Entry 8HPS (electron microscopy, 3.51 A resolution); this record covers chains B and E of the 5 polymer chains in the assembly.

# Chain B
Molecule: ABC transporter, permease protein SugB
From: Mycolicibacterium smegmatis MC2 155
Reference sequence: A0R2C1 (A0R2C1_MYCS2); residue numbers follow UniProt; this construct covers 1-278
Sequence (278 residues; each row starts with the number of its first residue):
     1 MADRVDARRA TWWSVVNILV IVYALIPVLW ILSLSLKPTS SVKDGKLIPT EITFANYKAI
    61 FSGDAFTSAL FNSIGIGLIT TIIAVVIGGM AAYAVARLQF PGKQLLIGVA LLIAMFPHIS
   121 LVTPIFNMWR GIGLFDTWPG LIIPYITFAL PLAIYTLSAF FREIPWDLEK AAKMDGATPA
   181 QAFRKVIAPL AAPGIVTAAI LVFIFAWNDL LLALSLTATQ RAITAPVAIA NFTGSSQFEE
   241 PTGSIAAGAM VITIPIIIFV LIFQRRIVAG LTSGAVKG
Unresolved in the structure: 1-5, 270-278

# Chain E
Molecule: Bacterial extracellular solute-binding protein
From: Mycolicibacterium smegmatis MC2 155
Reference sequence: A0R2C3 (A0R2C3_MYCS2); residue numbers follow UniProt; this construct covers 1-465
Sequence (465 residues; each row starts with the number of its first residue):
     1 MRARRLCAAA VAAMAAASMV SACGSQTGGI VINYYTPANE EATFKAVANR CNEQLGGRFQ
    61 IAQRNLPKGA DDQRLQLARR LTGNDKSLDV MALDVVWTAE FAEAGWAVPL SEDPAGLAEA
   121 DATENTLPGP LETARWQDEL YAAPITTNTQ LLWYRADLMP APPTTWDGML DEANRLYREG
   181 GPSWIAVQGK QYEGMVVWFN TLLQSAGGQV LSDDGQRVTL TDTPEHRAAT VKALRIIKSV
   241 ATAPGADPSI TQTDENTARL ALEQGKAALE VNWPYVLPSL LENAVKGGVS FLPLDGDPAL
   301 QGSINDVGTF SPTDEQFDIA FDASKKVFGF APYPGVNPDE PARVTLGGLN LAVASTSQHK
   361 AEAFEAIRCL RNVENQRYTS IEGGLPAVRT SLYDDPAFQK KYPQYEIIRQ QLTNAAVRPA
   421 TPVYQAVSTR MSATLAPISD IDPERTADEL TEAVQKAIDG KGLIP
Unresolved in the structure: 1-28

# Chain B / chain E interface
Residue-residue contacts (29; chain B residue first):
  Thr39(B) - Asn283(E)
  Thr39(B) - Lys286(E)
  Ser40(B) - Asn283(E)
  Ser40(B) - Gly288(E)
  Lys43(B) - Asn256(E)  hydrogen bond
  Lys43(B) - Leu260(E)
  Lys43(B) - Gln264(E)  hydrogen bond (backbone-side chain)
  Lys58(B) - Asp306(E)
  Ser62(B) - Val307(E)
  Val122(B) - Arg79(E)  hydrogen bond (backbone-side chain)
  Thr123(B) - Arg79(E)
  Phe126(B) - Arg79(E)
  Arg130(B) - Arg80(E)
  Arg130(B) - Asp85(E)  salt bridge
  Phe135(B) - Arg80(E)
  Ser215(B) - Gln76(E)
  Ser215(B) - Arg79(E)  hydrogen bond
  Ala218(B) - Arg80(E)
  Ala230(B) - Lys68(E)  hydrogen bond (backbone-side chain)
  Asn231(B) - Lys68(E)
  Phe232(B) - Lys68(E)
  Thr233(B) - Asn39(E)  hydrogen bond (side chain-backbone)
  Ser236(B) - Tyr275(E)
  Gln237(B) - Asn39(E)
  Gln237(B) - Glu40(E)  hydrogen bond
  Phe238(B) - Trp273(E)
  Phe238(B) - Tyr275(E)  hydrophobic
  Glu239(B) - Arg259(E)  salt bridge
  Glu240(B) - Asn256(E)  hydrogen bond
Also at the interface, not in a pair above, chain B (28 interface residues in all): Asp44, Ala55, Ala59, Leu214, Thr217, Ser235, Pro241
Also at the interface, not in a pair above, chain E (26 interface residues in all): Ala38, Asp72, Asn148, Glu255, Glu282, Gly308, Leu349, Leu385

# Overview
Chain B and chain E form an interface of 28 and 26 residues respectively; the contacts include 8 hydrogen
bonds and 2 salt bridges. Polar contacts include Arg130(B)-Asp85(E), Glu239(B)-Arg259(E) and
Lys43(B)-Asn256(E).
Here chain B is ABC transporter, permease protein SugB and chain E is Bacterial extracellular solute-binding
protein, both from Mycolicibacterium smegmatis MC2 155. Entry 8HPS (LpqY-SugABC in state 5) was determined by
electron microscopy, deposited together with 8HPL, 8HPM, 8HPN and 8HPR.
